Entry 7U22 (X-ray diffraction, 3.87 A resolution); this record covers chains A and C of the 8 polymer chains in the assembly.

# Chain A
Name: DNA-directed RNA polymerase subunit alpha
Organism: Mycobacterium tuberculosis
Notes: EC 2.7.7.6
UniProtKB: A5U8D3 (RPOA_MYCTA); numbering as in UniProt (aligned over 1-347)
Sequence (347 residues; row label = number of the first residue in the row):
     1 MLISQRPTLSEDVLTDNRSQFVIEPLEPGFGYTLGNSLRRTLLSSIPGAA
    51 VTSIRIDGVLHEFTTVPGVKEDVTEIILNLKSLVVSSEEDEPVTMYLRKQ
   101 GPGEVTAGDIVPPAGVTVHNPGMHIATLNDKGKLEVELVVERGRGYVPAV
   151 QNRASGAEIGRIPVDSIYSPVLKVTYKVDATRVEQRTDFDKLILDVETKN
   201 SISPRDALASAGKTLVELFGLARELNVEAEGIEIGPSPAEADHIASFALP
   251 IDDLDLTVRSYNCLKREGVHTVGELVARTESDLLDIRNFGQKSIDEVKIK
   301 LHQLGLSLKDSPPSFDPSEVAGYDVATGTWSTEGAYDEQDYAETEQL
Not modelled in the structure: 1-2, 227-347

# Chain C
Name: DNA-directed RNA polymerase subunit beta
Organism: Mycobacterium tuberculosis
Notes: EC 2.7.7.6
UniProtKB: P9WGY8 (RPOB_MYCTO); residue numbers follow UniProt; this construct covers 1-1178
Sequence (1178 residues; row label = number of the first residue in the row):
     1 MLEGCILADSRQSKTAASPSPSRPQSSSNNSVPGAPNRVSFAKLREPLEV
    51 PGLLDVQTDSFEWLIGSPRWRESAAERGDVNPVGGLEEVLYELSPIEDFS
   101 GSMSLSFSDPRFDDVKAPVDECKDKDMTYAAPLFVTAEFINNNTGEIKSQ
   151 TVFMGDFPMMTEKGTFIINGTERVVVSQLVRSPGVYFDETIDKSTDKTLH
   201 SVKVIPSRGAWLEFDVDKRDTVGVRIDRKRRQPVTVLLKALGWTSEQIVE
   251 RFGFSEIMRSTLEKDNTVGTDEALLDIYRKLRPGEPPTKESAQTLLENLF
   301 FKEKRYDLARVGRYKVNKKLGLHVGEPITSSTLTEEDVVATIEYLVRLHE
   351 GQTTMTVPGGVEVPVETDDIDHFGNRRLRTVGELIQNQIRVGMSRMERVV
   401 RERMTTQDVEAITPQTLINIRPVVAAIKEFFGTSQLSQFMDQNNPLSGLT
   451 HKRRLSALGPGGLSRERAGLEVRDVHPSHYGRMCPIETPEGPNIGLIGSL
   501 SVYARVNPFGFIETPYRKVVDGVVSDEIVYLTADEEDRHVVAQANSPIDA
   551 DGRFVEPRVLVRRKAGEVEYVPSSEVDYMDVSPRQMVSVATAMIPFLEHD
   601 DANRALMGANMQRQAVPLVRSEAPLVGTGMELRAAIDAGDVVVAEESGVI
   651 EEVSADYITVMHDNGTRRTYRMRKFARSNHGTCANQCPIVDAGDRVEAGQ
   701 VIADGPCTDDGEMALGKNLLVAIMPWEGHNYEDAIILSNRLVEEDVLTSI
   751 HIEEHEIDARDTKLGAEEITRDIPNISDEVLADLDERGIVRIGAEVRDGD
   801 ILVGKVTPKGETELTPEERLLRAIFGEKAREVRDTSLKVPHGESGKVIGI
   851 RVFSREDEDELPAGVNELVRVYVAQKRKISDGDKLAGRHGNKGVIGKILP
   901 VEDMPFLADGTPVDIILNTHGVPRRMNIGQILETHLGWCAHSGWKVDAAK
   951 GVPDWAARLPDELLEAQPNAIVSTPVFDGAQEAELQGLLSCTLPNRDGDV
  1001 LVDADGKAMLFDGRSGEPFPYPVTVGYMYIMKLHHLVDDKIHARSTGPYS
  1051 MITQQPLGGKAQFGGQRFGEMECWAMQAYGAAYTLQELLTIKSDDTVGRV
  1101 KVYEAIVKGENIPEPGIPESFKVLLKELQSLCLNVEVLSSDGAAIELREG
  1151 EDEDLERAAANLGINLSRNESASVEDLA
Not modelled in the structure: 1-27, 1154-1178
Ligand contacts: KYO ((9S,14S,15R,16S,17R,18R,19R,20S,21S,25R)-5,6,18,20-tetrahydroxy-14-methoxy-7,9,15,17,19,21,25-heptamethyl-1'-(2-methylpropyl)-10,26-dioxo-1,3,9,10-tetrahydrospiro[9,4-(epoxypentadecanoimino)furo[2',3':7,8]naphtho[1,2-d]imidazole-2,4'-piperidin]-16-yl benzoate): Gln-435, Gln-438, Phe-439, Met-440, Asp-441, His-451, Arg-454, Ser-456, Leu-458, Gly-459, Arg-465, Pro-489, Asn-493, Ile-497, Arg-613, His-680
From the paper describing this entry:
  - binding site for KYO: Phe-439

# Chain A / chain C interface
Residue-residue contacts - 76 pairs, chain A then chain C:
  Arg-18(A) with Arg-996(C); Asp-997(C), salt bridge
  Tyr-32(A) with Glu-1017(C); Pro-1018(C)
  Asn-36(A) with Gly-1013(C); Arg-1014(C); Gly-1016(C)
  Arg-39(A) with Glu-902(C), hydrogen bond (side chain-backbone); Phe-906(C); Gly-910(C)
  Arg-40(A) with Glu-902(C); Asp-903(C), salt bridge; Gly-1013(C), hydrogen bond (side chain-backbone)
  Ser-44(A) with Glu-902(C)
  Leu-60(A) with Ile-792(C); Gly-793(C)
  His-61(A) with Ile-792(C); Gly-793(C); Val-847(C); Ile-848(C)
  Glu-62(A) with Lys-876(C), salt bridge
  Phe-63(A) with Phe-675(C); Ile-750(C), hydrophobic; Ile-848(C), hydrophobic
  Thr-64(A) with Phe-675(C)
  Thr-65(A) with Ala-655(C); Asp-656(C), hydrogen bond; Lys-674(C)
  Val-66(A) with Asp-656(C)
  Pro-67(A) with Asp-656(C)
  Gly-68(A) with Ser-654(C), hydrogen bond (backbone-side chain)
  Val-69(A) with Ser-654(C), hydrogen bond (backbone-side chain); Ala-655(C), hydrogen bond (backbone-backbone)
  Lys-70(A) with Ser-654(C); Ala-655(C), hydrogen bond (backbone-backbone); Pro-688(C); Ile-689(C), hydrogen bond (side chain-backbone); Val-690(C), hydrogen bond (side chain-backbone); Asp-691(C)
  Glu-71(A) with Ala-655(C)
  Asp-72(A) with Ala-655(C); Lys-674(C), salt bridge; Phe-675(C); Asn-685(C); Cys-687(C), hydrogen bond
  Thr-74(A) with Val-619(C); Phe-675(C)
  Glu-75(A) with Cys-687(C)
  Leu-78(A) with Val-619(C), hydrophobic; Arg-620(C)
  Asn-129(A) with Glu-652(C); Val-653(C), hydrogen bond (side chain-backbone)
  Lys-131(A) with Glu-652(C), salt bridge
  Tyr-146(A) with Val-742(C), hydrogen bond (side chain-backbone); Glu-743(C); Lys-878(C)
  Arg-153(A) with Glu-795(C); Lys-846(C)
  Ile-159(A) with Arg-791(C); Gly-793(C); Ala-794(C)
  Arg-161(A) with Lys-846(C)
  Ile-162(A) with Lys-846(C)
  Pro-163(A) with Lys-846(C)
  Asp-165(A) with Asp-745(C); Lys-878(C), salt bridge
  Ile-167(A) with Glu-743(C)
  Lys-173(A) with Asp-909(C); Thr-911(C); Arg-996(C)
  Val-174(A) with Gly-910(C)
  Thr-175(A) with Ala-908(C), hydrogen bond (side chain-backbone); Asp-909(C); Gly-910(C)
  Tyr-176(A) with Gly-1016(C), hydrogen bond (side chain-backbone)
  Glu-197(A) with Arg-996(C), salt bridge
Also at the interface, not in a pair above, chain A (40 interface residues in all): Thr-33, Leu-43, Lys-81
Also at the interface, not in a pair above, chain C (48 interface residues in all): Tyr-657, Ala-874, Met-904, Phe-1011, Ser-1015

# Summary
The interface between chain A and chain C involves 40 residues on one side and 48 on the other; the contacts
include 14 hydrogen bonds and 7 salt bridges. Among the polar pairs are Arg-18(A)/Asp-997(C),
Arg-40(A)/Asp-903(C) and Glu-62(A)/Lys-876(C). Bound to chain C: compound KYO. The paper reports a binding
site for KYO at Phe-439(C).
Chain A is DNA-directed RNA polymerase subunit alpha and chain C is DNA-directed RNA polymerase subunit beta,
both from Mycobacterium tuberculosis; the structure, Mycobacterium tuberculosis RNA polymerase sigma A
holoenzyme open promoter complex containing UMN-7, was determined by X-ray diffraction.
